PDB entry 1LZ0 | X-ray diffraction, 1.80 A resolution | chain A

== Chain A ==
Molecule: Glycosyltransferase A
Organism: Homo sapiens
Notes: EC 2.4.1.40; fragment: Catalytic Domain (Residues 64-354)
Reference sequence: P16442 (BGAT_HUMAN); residues 64-354 here = UniProt positions 64-354
Chain sequence (292 residues; numbered 63 to 354; the number before each row is that of its first residue):
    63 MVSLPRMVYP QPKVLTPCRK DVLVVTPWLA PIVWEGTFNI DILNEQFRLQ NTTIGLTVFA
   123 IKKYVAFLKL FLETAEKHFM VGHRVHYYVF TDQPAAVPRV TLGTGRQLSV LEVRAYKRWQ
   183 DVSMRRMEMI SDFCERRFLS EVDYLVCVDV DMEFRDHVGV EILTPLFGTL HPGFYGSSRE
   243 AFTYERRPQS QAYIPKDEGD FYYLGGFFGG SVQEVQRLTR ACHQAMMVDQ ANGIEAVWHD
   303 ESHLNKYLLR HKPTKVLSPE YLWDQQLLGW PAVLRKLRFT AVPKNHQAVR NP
Unresolved in the structure: 177-194, 346-354
Sequence notes: initiating methionine (63)
Ion coordination: Hg2+ site 1: Cys80, Gly98; Hg2+ site 2: Thr119, Cys209; Hg2+ site 3 near Met288 (its only coordinating residue here)

== In short ==
Cys80 and Gly98 coordinate Hg2+ site 1. Thr119 and Cys209 form the Hg2+ site 2.
Chain A is Glycosyltransferase A (Homo sapiens); the structure, Glycosyltransferase A, was determined by X-ray
diffraction (same publication as 1LZ7, 1LZI and 1LZJ).
